8PE3 - chains B and C of the 5 polymer chains in the assembly; structure by X-ray diffraction, 1.96 A resolution.

Chain B:
Protein: CRISPR system endoribonuclease Csm6'
From: Streptococcus thermophilus
Notes: EC 3.1.-.-
Reference sequence: A0A0A7HFE6 (CSM6B_STRTR); numbering as in UniProt (aligned over 3-386)
Amino-acid sequence (390 residues; each row starts with the number of its first residue; numbers below 1 keep their minus sign (Gly-3 is residue -3)):
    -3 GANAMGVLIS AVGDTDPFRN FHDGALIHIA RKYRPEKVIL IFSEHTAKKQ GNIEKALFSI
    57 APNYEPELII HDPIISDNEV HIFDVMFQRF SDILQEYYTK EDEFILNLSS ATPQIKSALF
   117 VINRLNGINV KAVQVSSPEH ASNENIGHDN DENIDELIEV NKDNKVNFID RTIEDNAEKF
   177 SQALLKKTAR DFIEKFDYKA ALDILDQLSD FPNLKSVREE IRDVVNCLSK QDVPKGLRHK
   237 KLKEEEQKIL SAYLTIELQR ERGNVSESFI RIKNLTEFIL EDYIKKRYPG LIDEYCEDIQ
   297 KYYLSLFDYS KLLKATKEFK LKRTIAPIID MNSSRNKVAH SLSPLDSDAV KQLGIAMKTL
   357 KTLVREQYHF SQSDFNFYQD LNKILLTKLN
Unresolved in the structure: -3 to -1, 295-298, 333-336
Sequence notes: expression tag (-3 to 2); variant Ala21 (Ser in A0A0A7HFE6), Lys281 (Glu in A0A0A7HFE6), Gln375 (His in A0A0A7HFE6)
Swiss-Prot annotation at these positions:
  - mutagenesis: Arg331 to His336 (No ssRNase activity even in presence of cOA)
What the authors report for this chain:
  - binding site for Cyclic hexaadenosine monophosphate (cA6) (chain C): Asp10, Thr11, Arg15, Asp19, Ser39, Asp73, His77, Ser105, Ala107, Gln110, Lys112, Ser133, His136, Ala137, Asn139, Arg167
  - catalytic residues: Arg331, His336
  - mutagenesis - R331E, H336A: abolished catalytic activity
  - mutagenesis - D80Y, S105W: abolished catalytic activity with Cyclic hexaadenosine monophosphate (cA6) (chain C)
  - mutagenesis - H336A: unchanged catalytic activity on cA6
  - mutagenesis - S105W: decreased catalytic activity on cA6

Chain C:
Molecule: Cyclic hexaadenosine monophosphate (cA6)
Sequence (6 nucleotides; each row starts with the number of its first residue):
     1 AAAAAA

Interface between chain B and chain C:
Contacting residue pairs - 41 pairs, chain B then chain C:
  Val8(B) - A4(C)  base contact
  Gly9(B) - A4(C)  sugar contact
  Gly9(B) - A5(C)  phosphate contact
  Asp10(B) - A4(C)  hydrogen bond to the sugar
  Asp10(B) - A5(C)  phosphate contact
  Thr11(B) - A5(C)  hydrogen bond to the phosphate
  Arg15(B) - A5(C)  hydrogen bond to the base
  His18(B) - A5(C)  base contact
  Asp19(B) - A5(C)  hydrogen bond to the base
  Ser39(B) - A4(C)  hydrogen bond to the base
  His41(B) - A4(C)  base contact
  Thr42(B) - A4(C)  base contact
  Asp73(B) - A3(C)  base contact
  Asp73(B) - A4(C)  base contact
  Val76(B) - A3(C)  base contact
  Val76(B) - A4(C)  base contact
  His77(B) - A3(C)  stacking on the base
  Ser105(B) - A5(C)  phosphate contact
  Ser106(B) - A5(C)  phosphate contact
  Ala107(B) - A4(C)  phosphate contact
  Ala107(B) - A5(C)  hydrogen bond to the phosphate
  Thr108(B) - A3(C)  sugar contact
  Thr108(B) - A4(C)  base contact
  Pro109(B) - A3(C)  phosphate contact
  Gln110(B) - A3(C)  hydrogen bond to the phosphate
  Lys112(B) - A4(C)  hydrogen bond to the phosphate
  Lys112(B) - A5(C)  hydrogen bond to the phosphate
  Lys112(B) - A6(C)  salt bridge to the phosphate
  Val131(B) - A5(C)  base contact
  Ser132(B) - A6(C)  base contact
  Ser133(B) - A5(C)  sugar contact
  Pro134(B) - A5(C)  base contact
  His136(B) - A6(C)  hydrogen bond to the base
  Ala137(B) - A6(C)  hydrogen bond to the sugar
  Ser138(B) - A1(C)  hydrogen bond to the phosphate
  Ser138(B) - A6(C)  sugar contact
  Asn139(B) - A1(C)  hydrogen bond to the phosphate
  Asn139(B) - A5(C)  hydrogen bond to the base
  Asn139(B) - A6(C)  hydrogen bond to the sugar
  Glu140(B) - A1(C)  phosphate contact
  Arg167(B) - A5(C)  hydrogen bond to the base
Interface residues without a listed pair, chain B (34 interface residues in all): Gly20, Ala21, Asn74, Gln130

Summary:
Chain B and chain C form an interface of 34 and 5 residues respectively, with 16 hydrogen bonds, 1 salt bridge
and 1 aromatic stacking contact. Among the polar pairs are Arg15(B)-A5(C), Asp19(B)-A5(C) and Ser39(B)-A4(C).
The paper reports catalytic residues Arg331(B) and His336(B); R331E and H336A of chain B abolish catalytic
activity; 4 substitutions were tested in all.
Here chain B is CRISPR system endoribonuclease Csm6' (Streptococcus thermophilus) and chain C is Cyclic
hexaadenosine monophosphate (cA6). Entry 8PE3 (Structure of Csm6' from Streptococcus thermophilus in complex
with cyclic hexa-adenylate (cA6)) was determined by X-ray diffraction, deposited together with 8PCW.
